PDB entry 5WIE | X-ray diffraction, 3.30 A resolution | chains A and B

# Chain A
Protein: Voltage-gated potassium channel subunit beta-2
From: Rattus norvegicus
Notes: EC 1.1.1.-
Reference sequence: P62483 (KCAB2_RAT); numbering as in UniProt (aligned over 36-367)
Chain sequence (333 residues; row label = number of the first residue in the row):
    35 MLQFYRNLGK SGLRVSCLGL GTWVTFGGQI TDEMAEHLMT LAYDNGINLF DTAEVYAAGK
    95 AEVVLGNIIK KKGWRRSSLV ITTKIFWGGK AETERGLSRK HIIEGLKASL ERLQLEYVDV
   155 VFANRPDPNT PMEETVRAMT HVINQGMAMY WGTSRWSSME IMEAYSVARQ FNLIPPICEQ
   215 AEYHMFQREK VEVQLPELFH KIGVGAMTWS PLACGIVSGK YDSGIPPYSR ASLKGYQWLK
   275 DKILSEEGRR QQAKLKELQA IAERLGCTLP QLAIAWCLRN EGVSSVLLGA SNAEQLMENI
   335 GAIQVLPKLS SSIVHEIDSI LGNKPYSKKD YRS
Not modelled in the structure: 35, 362-367
Sequence notes: initiating methionine (35)
Small-molecule neighbours: NADP (NAP; NADP nicotinamide-adenine-dinucleotide phosphate): Gly55, Thr56, Trp57, Thr59, Gln63, Asp85, Tyr90, Lys118, Asn158, Ser188, Arg189, Gln214, Trp243, Ser244, Pro245, Leu246, Ala247, Cys248, Gly249, Ser252, Lys254, Tyr255, Tyr262, Ser263, Arg264, Pro304, Leu321, Leu322, Gly323, Ala324, Ser325, Gln329, Glu332, Asn333
Swiss-Prot annotation at these positions:
  - active site: Tyr90 (Proton donor/acceptor)
  - binding site (NADP(+)): Thr56, Trp57, Gln63, Asp85, Asn158, Ser188, Arg189, Gln214, Trp243, Ser244, Pro245, Leu246, Ala247, Cys248, Lys254, Tyr262, Arg264, Gly323, Ser325, Gln329 and 2 more in UniProt
  - modified residue: Ser112 (Phosphoserine), Lys124 (N6-acetyllysine)
  - mutagenesis: Tyr90 (Y90F: Abolishes enzyme activity, but has no effect on NADPH binding)

# Chain B
Protein: Potassium voltage-gated channel subfamily A member 2
From: Rattus norvegicus
Reference sequence: chimeric construct of P63142, P63141: residues 1-42 from P63142 (KCNA2_RAT) positions 1-42 (same numbers); residues 43-56 from P63141 positions 266-279 (UniProt number = residue number + 223)
Chain sequence (532 residues; each row starts with the number of its first residue; numbers below 1 keep their minus sign (Met-36 is residue -36)):
   -36 MSAWSHPQFE KGGGSGGGSG GSAWSHPQFE KLVPRGSMTV ATGDPVDEAA AHPGHPQDTY
    24 DPEADHESSE RVVINISGLR FETQLKTLAQ FPETLLGDPK KRMRYFDPLR NEYFFDRNRP
    84 SFDAILYYYQ SGGRLRRPVN VPLDIFSEEI RFYELGEEAM EMFREDEGYI KEEERPLPEN
   144 EFQRQVWLLF EYPESSGPAR IIAIVSVMVI LISIVSFCLE TLPIFRDENE DMHGGGVTFH
   204 TYSQSTIGYQ QSTSFTDPFF IVETLCIIWF SFEFLVRFFA CPSKAGFFTN IMNIIDIVAI
   264 IPYYVTIFLT ESNKSVLQFQ NVRRVVQIFR IMRILRIFKL SRHSKGLQIL GQTLKASMRE
   324 LGLLIFFLFI GVILFSSAVY FAEADERDSQ FPSIPDAFWW AVVSMTTVGY GDMVPTTIGG
   384 KIVGSLCAIA GVLTIALPVP VIWSNFNYFY HRETEGEEQA QYLQVTSSPK IPSSPDLKKS
   444 RSASTISKSD YMEIQEGVNN SNEDFREENL KTANSTLANT NYVNITKMLT DV
Not modelled in the structure: -36 to 27, 418-495
Sequence notes: initiating methionine (-36); expression tag (-35 to 0); linker (15, 31-32, 207, 266-275); conflict Asn276 (Asp280 in P63141), Lys277 (Ala281 in P63141), Ser278 (Gln282 in P63141), 19 further conflict positions vs the reference (P63141) not listed; engineered mutation Trp406 (Val410 in P63141)
Ion coordination: K+ site 1: Thr370, Val371; K+ site 2 near Thr370 (its only coordinating residue here); K+ site 3: Val371, Gly372
Small-molecule neighbours:
  - phosphatidylglycerol (PGW; (1R)-2-{[(S)-{[(2S)-2,3-dihydroxypropyl]oxy}(hydroxy)phosphoryl]oxy}-1-[(hexadecanoyloxy)methyl]ethyl (9Z)-octadec-9-enoate), molecule 1: Gln214, Ser215, Thr216, Phe218, Phe223, Thr227, Ile231, Tyr266, Ile270, Glu274, Lys277
  - phosphatidylglycerol (PGW), molecule 2: Arg287, Ile294, Ala345, Glu349
  - phosphatidylglycerol (PGW), molecule 3: Leu313, Leu317, Leu324, Ile328, Ala393, Leu396, Thr397
  - phosphatidylglycerol (PGW), molecule 4: Ile328, Pro358, Asp359, Phe361, Trp362, Val365, Ile381, Lys384, Ile385, Ser388, Ile392
What the authors report for this chain:
  - self-association interface (contacts with another copy of this molecule); pairs are residue here / residue on that copy: Trp363-Tyr373 (hydrogen bond), Ser367-Tyr373 (hydrogen bond), Ala399-Trp406 (backbone contact), Pro403-Trp406
  - contacts within the chain: Pro401-Ile405 (hydrogen bond), Val402-Trp406
  - conformationally variable residues: Tyr373, Ile398 to Asn408
  - binding site for K+: Tyr373

# Interface between chain A and chain B
Contacting residue pairs (15):
  Met196(A) - Glu33(B)
  Met196(A) - Asn74(B)
  Tyr199(A) - Phe69(B)
  Tyr199(A) - Pro71(B)  hydrogen bond (side chain-backbone)
  Tyr199(A) - Asn74(B)  hydrogen bond (side chain-backbone)
  Ser200(A) - Asn74(B)
  Arg203(A) - Pro71(B)  hydrogen bond (side chain-backbone)
  Arg203(A) - Leu72(B)  hydrogen bond (side chain-backbone)
  Arg203(A) - Asn74(B)
  Glu231(A) - Pro62(B)
  His234(A) - Met66(B)
  Lys235(A) - Met66(B)
  Lys235(A) - Phe69(B)
  Lys235(A) - Pro71(B)
  Lys235(A) - Tyr76(B)  hydrogen bond
Also at the interface, not in a pair above, chain A (9 interface residues in all): Met193, Ile236
Also at the interface, not in a pair above, chain B (11 interface residues in all): Asp28, Asp70, Arg73

# In short
Chain A and chain B form an interface of 9 and 11 residues respectively, with 5 hydrogen bonds. Polar contacts
include Tyr199(A)-Pro71(B), Tyr199(A)-Asn74(B) and Arg203(A)-Pro71(B). Ligands of chain A: NADP. Ligands of
chain B: 4 copies of phosphatidylglycerol. The paper reports a binding site for K+ at Tyr373(B);
conformational variability at Tyr373(B) and Ile398(B).
Chain A is Voltage-gated potassium channel subunit beta-2 and chain B is Potassium voltage-gated channel
subfamily A member 2, both from Rattus norvegicus; the structure, Crystal structure of a Kv1.2-2.1 chimera K+
channel V406W mutant in an inactivated state, was determined by X-ray diffraction.
